PDB entry 6DWZ | X-ray diffraction, 3.20 A resolution | chains A and F of the 8 polymer chains in the assembly

Chain A:
Name: Hermes transposase
Source organism: Musca domestica
UniProt: Q25438 (Q25438_MUSDO); numbering as in UniProt; present here: 80-463, 484-612
Chain sequence (517 residues; row label = number of the first residue in the row; note: 20 numbers in that range are skipped by the numbering (no residue carries them; nothing is unmodelled there)):
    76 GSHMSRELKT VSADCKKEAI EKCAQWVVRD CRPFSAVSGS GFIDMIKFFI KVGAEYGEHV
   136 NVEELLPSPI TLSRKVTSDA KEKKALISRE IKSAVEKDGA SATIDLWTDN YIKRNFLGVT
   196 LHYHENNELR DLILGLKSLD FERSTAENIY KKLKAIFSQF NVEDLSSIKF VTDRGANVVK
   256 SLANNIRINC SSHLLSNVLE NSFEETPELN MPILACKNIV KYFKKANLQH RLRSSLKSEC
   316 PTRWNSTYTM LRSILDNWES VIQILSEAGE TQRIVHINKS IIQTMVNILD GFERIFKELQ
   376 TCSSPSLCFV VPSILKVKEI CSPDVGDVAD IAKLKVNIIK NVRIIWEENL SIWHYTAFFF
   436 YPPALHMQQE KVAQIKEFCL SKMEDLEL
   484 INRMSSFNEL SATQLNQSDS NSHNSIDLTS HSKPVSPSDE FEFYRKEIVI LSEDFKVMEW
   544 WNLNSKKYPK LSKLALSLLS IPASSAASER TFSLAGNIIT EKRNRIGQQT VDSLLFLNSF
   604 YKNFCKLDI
Disordered / not traced: 76-80, 484-516, 610-612
Differences from the reference sequence: expression tag (76-79); conflict Gly-128 (Lys in Q25438); engineered mutation Ser-519 (Cys in Q25438)
What the authors report for this chain:
  - contacts within the chain: Arg-318/Trp-319, Arg-318/Glu-572 (salt bridge)
  - binding site for the 7-nt DNA strand: Asp-180, Asp-248
  - catalytic residues: Asp-180, Asp-248, Glu-572 (citing earlier work)
  - mutagenesis - H268A, H268F, H268Q, H268W, H268Y: abolished catalytic activity

Chain F:
Molecule: 15-nt DNA strand
Sequence (15 nucleotides; each row starts with the number of its first residue):
     2 GAGAACAACA ACAAG

Interface between chain A and chain F:
Contacting residue pairs (16; chain A residue first):
  Arg-107(A) / DA5(F)  salt bridge to the phosphate
  Ile-145(A) / DA8(F)  base contact
  Ile-145(A) / DA9(F)  base contact
  Ser-148(A) / DC7(F)  hydrogen bond to the phosphate
  Lys-585(A) / DA3(F)  base contact
  Lys-585(A) / DG4(F)  hydrogen bond to the base
  Lys-585(A) / DA5(F)  sugar contact
  Arg-586(A) / DA5(F)  phosphate contact
  Arg-586(A) / DA6(F)  salt bridge to the phosphate
  Asn-587(A) / DG4(F)  base contact
  Arg-588(A) / DA5(F)  base contact
  Arg-588(A) / DA6(F)  sugar contact
  Ile-589(A) / DA6(F)  phosphate contact
  Ile-589(A) / DC7(F)  phosphate contact
  Gly-590(A) / DC7(F)  hydrogen bond to the phosphate
  Thr-593(A) / DC7(F)  hydrogen bond to the phosphate
Other interface residues (no listed pair), chain A (11 interface residues in all): Glu-584

Overview:
11 residues of chain A face 7 of chain F across their interface; the contacts include 4 hydrogen bonds and 2
salt bridges. Polar contacts include Lys-585(A)/DG4(F), Ser-148(A)/DC7(F) and Gly-590(A)/DC7(F). The paper
reports catalytic residues Asp-180(A), Asp-248(A) and Glu-572(A); H268A, H268F and H268Q of chain A, among
others, abolish catalytic activity; 5 substitutions were tested in all.
Chain A is Hermes transposase (Musca domestica) and chain F is a 15-nt DNA strand; the structure, Hermes
transposase deletion dimer complex with (C/G) DNA, was determined by X-ray diffraction (same publication as
6DWW, 6DWY and 6DX0).
